1VQ8 - chains 0 and R of the 32 polymer chains in the assembly; structure by X-ray diffraction, 2.20 A resolution.

== Chain 0 ==
Molecule: 23S ribosomal RNA
Source organism: Haloarcula marismortui
Sequence (2922 nucleotides; row label = number of the first residue in the row):
     2 UUGGCUACUA UGCCAGCUGG UGGAUUGCUC GGCUCAGGCG CUGAUGAAGG ACGUGCCAAG
    62 CUGCGAUAAG CCAUGGGGAG CCGCACGGAG GCGAAGAACC AUGGAUUUCC GAAUGAGAAU
   122 CUCUCUAACA AUUGCUUCGC GCAAUGAGGA ACCCCGAGAA CUGAAACAUC UCAGUAUCGG
   182 GAGGAACAGA AAACGCAAUG UGAUGUCGUU AGUAACCGCG AGUGAACGCG AUACAGCCCA
   242 AACCGAAGCC CUCACGGGCA AUGUGGUGUC AGGGCUACCU CUCAUCAGCC GACCGUCUCG
   302 ACGAAGUCUC UUGGAACAGA GCGUGAUACA GGGUGACAAC CCCGUACUCG AGACCAGUAC
   362 GACGUGCGGU AGUGCCAGAG UAGCGGGGGU UGGAUAUCCC UCGCGAAUAA CGCAGGCAUC
   422 GACUGCGAAG GCUAAACACA ACCUGAGACC GAUAGUGAAC AAGUAGUGUG AACGAACGCU
   482 GCAAAGUACC CUCAGAAGGG AGGCGAAAUA GAGCAUGAAA UCAGUUGGCG AUCGAGCGAC
   542 AGGGCAUACA AGGUCCCUCG ACGAAUGACC GACGCGCGAG CGUCCAGUAA GACUCACGGG
   602 AAGCCGAUGU UCUGUCGUAC GUUUUGAAAA ACGAGCCAGG GAGUGUGUCU GCAUGGCAAG
   662 UCUAACCGGA GUAUCCGGGG AGGCACAGGG AAACCGACAU GGCCGCAGGG CUUUGCCCGA
   722 GGGCCGCCGU CUUCAAGGGC GGGGAGCCAU GUGGACACGA CCCGAAUCCG GACGAUCUAC
   782 GCAUGGACAA GAUGAAGCGU GCCGAAAGGC ACGUGGAAGU CUGUUAGAGU UGGUGUCCUA
   842 CAAUACCCUC UCGUGAUCUA UGUGUAGGGG UGAAAGGCCC AUCGAGUCCG GCAACAGCUG
   902 GUUCCAAUCG AAACAUGUCG AAGCAUGACC UCCGCCGAGG UAGUCUGUGA GGUAGAGCGA
   962 CCGAUUGGUG UGUCCGCCUC CGAGAGGAGU CGGCACACCU GUCAAACUCC AAACUUACAG
  1022 ACGCCGUUUG ACGCGGGGAU UCCGGUGCGC GGGGUAAGCC UGUGUACCAG GAGGGGAACA
  1082 ACCCAGAGAU AGGUUAAGGU CCCCAAGUGU GGAUUAAGUG UAAUCCUCUG AAGGUGGUCU
  1142 CGAGCCCUAG ACAGCCGGGA GGUGAGCUUA GAAGCAGCUA CCCUCUAAGA AAAGCGUAAC
  1202 AGCUUACCGG CCGAGGUUUG AGGCGCCCAA AAUGAUCGGG ACUCAAAUCC ACCACCGAGA
  1262 CCUGUCCGUA CCACUCAUAC UGGUAAUCGA GUAGAUUGGC GCUCUAAUUG GAUGGAAGUA
  1322 GGGGUGAAAA CUCCUAUGGA CCGAUUAGUG ACGAAAAUCC UGGCCAUAGU AGCAGCGAUA
  1382 GUCGGGUGAG AACCCCGACG GCCUAAUGGA UAAGGGUUCC UCAGCACUGC UGAUCAGCUG
  1442 AGGGUUAGCC GGUCCUAAGU CAUACCGCAA CUCGACUAUG ACGAAAUGGG AAACGGGUUA
  1502 AUAUUCCCGU GCCACUAUGC AGUGAAAGUU GACGCCCUGG GGUCGAUCAC GCUGGGCAUU
  1562 CGCCCAGUCG AACCGUCCAA CUCCGUGGAA GCCGUAAUGG CAGGAAGCGG ACGAACGGCG
  1622 GCAUAGGGAA ACGUGAUUCA ACCUGGGGCC CAUGAAAAGA CGAGCAUAGU GUCCGUACCG
  1682 AGAACCGACA CAGGUGUCCA UGGCGGCGAA AGCCAAGGCC UGUCGGGAGC AACCAACGUU
  1742 AGGGAAUUCG GCAAGUUAGU CCCGUACCUU CGGAAGAAGG GAUGCCUGCU CCGGAACGGA
  1802 GCAGGUCGCA GUGACUCGGA AGCUCGGACU GUCUAGUAAC AACAUAGGUG ACCGCAAAUC
  1862 CGCAAGGACU CGUACGGUCA CUGAAUCCUG CCCAGUGCAG GUAUCUGAAC ACCUCGUACA
  1922 AGAGGACGAA GGACCUGUCA ACGGCGGGGG UAACUAUGAC CCUCUUAAGG UAGCGUAGUA
  1982 CCUUGCCGCA UCAGUAGCGG CUUGCAUGAA UGGAUUAACC AGAGCUUCAC UGUCCCAACG
  2042 UUGGGCCCGG UGAACUGUAC AUUCCAGUGC GGAGUCUGGA GACACCCAGG GGGAAGCGAA
  2102 GACCCUAUGG AGCUUUACUG CAGGCUGUCG CUGAGACGUG GUCGCCGAUG UGCAGCAUAG
  2162 GUAGGAGACA CUACACAGGU ACCCGCGCUA GCGGGCCACC GAGUCAACAG UGAAAUACUA
  2222 CCCGUCGGUG ACUGCGACUC UCACUCCGGG AGGAGGACAC CGAUAGCCGG GCAGUUUGAC
  2282 UGGGGCGGUA CGCGCUCGAA AAGAUAUCGA GCGCGCCCUA UGGCUAUCUC AGCCGGGACA
  2342 GAGACCCGGC GAAGAGUGCA AGAGCAAAAG AUAGCUUGAC AGUGUUCUUC CCAACGAGGA
  2402 ACGCUGACGC GAAAGCGUGG UCUAGCGAAC CAAUUAGCCU GCUUGAUGCG GGCAAUUGAU
  2462 GACAGAAAAG CUACCCUAGG GAUAACAGAG UCGUCACUCG CAAGAGCACA UAUCGACCGA
  2522 GUGGCUUGCU ACCUCGAUGU CGGUUCCCUC CAUCCUGCCC GUGCAGAAGC GGGCAAGGGU
  2582 GAGGUUGUUC GCCUAUUAAA GGAGGUCGUG AGCUGGGUUU AGACCGUCGU GAGACAGGUC
  2642 GGCUGCUAUC UACUGGGUGU GUAAUGGUGU CUGACAAGAA CGACCGUAUA GUACGAGAGG
  2702 AACUACGGUU GGUGGCCACU GGUGUACCGG UUGUUCGAGA GAGCACGUGC CGGGUAGCCA
  2762 CGCCACACGG GGUAAGAGCU GAACGCAUCU AAGCUCGAAA CCCACUUGGA AAAGAGACAC
  2822 CGCCGAGGUC CCGCGUACAA GACGCGGUCG AUAGACUCGG GGUGUGCGCG UCGAGGUAAC
  2882 GAGACGUUAA GCCCACGAGC ACUAACAGAC CAAAGCCAUC AU
Unresolved in the structure: 2-9, 126-127, 715, 971-998, 1560, 1952-1963, 2137-2236, 2339-2343, 2665-2666, 2915-2923
Modified residues: 1MA (6-hydro-1-methyladenosine-5'-monophosphate) at position 628, OMU (o2'-methyluridine 5'-monophosphate) at position 2587, OMG (o2'-methylguanosine-5'-monophosphate) at position 2588, UR3 (3-methyluridine-5'-monophoshate) at position 2619, PSU (pseudouridine-5'-monophosphate) at position 2621
Bound ions: Na+ site 1: U12 (together with Sr2+) (shared with Lys60(R) of chain R); Mg2+ site 1 near G28 (its only coordinating residue here); Sr2+ site 1: C34, U457, A459; Na+ site 2: C40, C443; Na+ site 3: G56, A59, G61; Na+ site 4: G66, U107, U108; Sr2+ site 2: G84, C85 (shared with 1 residue of chain T); Sr2+ site 3: C85, A86, C87 (shared with 1 residue of chain T); Mg2+ site 2 near U115 (its only coordinating residue here); Na+ site 5: C130, U146, G147; Na+ site 6: C141, G142; Sr2+ site 4: G147, A183 (shared with 1 residue of chain M); 75 more Mg2+ sites not listed; 2 more K+ sites not listed; 59 more Na+ sites not listed; 86 more Sr2+ sites not listed
Ligand contacts: sparsomycin (SPS): A2486, C2487, U2541, UR3_2619, U2620, A2637

== Chain R ==
Protein: 50S ribosomal protein L22P
Source organism: Haloarcula marismortui
UniProtKB: P10970 (RL22_HALMA); residues 0-154 here = UniProt positions 0-154
Chain sequence (155 residues; each row starts with the number of its first residue; numbering starts at 0):
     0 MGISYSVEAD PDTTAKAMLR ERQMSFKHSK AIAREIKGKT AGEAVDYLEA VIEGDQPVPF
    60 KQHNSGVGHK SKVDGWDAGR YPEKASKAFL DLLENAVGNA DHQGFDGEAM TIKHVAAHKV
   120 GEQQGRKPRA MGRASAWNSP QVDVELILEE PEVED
Unresolved in the structure: 0, 151-154
Bound ions: Na+ site 1: Lys60 (together with Sr2+) (shared with U12(0) of chain 0); Sr2+: Gln61, Asn63; Mg2+: Gly65 (shared with C2048(0), A2089(0) of chain 0); Na+ site 2: Ser70, Val72; Na+ site 3: Val72, Trp75 (shared with U2659(0), G2660(0) of chain 0)

== How chain 0 and chain R interact ==
Pairs across the interface - 130 pairs, chain 0 then chain R:
  A11(0) - Lys60(R)  hydrogen bond to the phosphate
  A11(0) - Trp75(R)  sugar contact
  U12(0) - Lys60(R)  salt bridge to the phosphate
  U12(0) - Trp75(R)  sugar contact
  G13(0) - Gln61(R)  phosphate contact
  U19(0) - Ser5(R)  hydrogen bond to the sugar
  G20(0) - Ile2(R)  sugar contact
  G20(0) - Ser3(R)  hydrogen bond to the sugar
  G20(0) - Tyr4(R)  sugar contact
  G20(0) - Ser5(R)  sugar contact
  G20(0) - His117(R)  base contact
  G21(0) - Gly1(R)  sugar contact
  G21(0) - Ile2(R)  phosphate contact
  G21(0) - Ser3(R)  hydrogen bond to the phosphate
  G21(0) - Lys118(R)  sugar contact
  G21(0) - Val119(R)  sugar contact
  U22(0) - Gly1(R)  hydrogen bond to the phosphate
  U22(0) - Val119(R)  sugar contact
  C492(0) - His101(R)  hydrogen bond to the sugar
  C494(0) - Glu93(R)  sugar contact
  G499(0) - Arg19(R)  phosphate contact
  G499(0) - Asn94(R)  hydrogen bond to the base
  G500(0) - Tyr4(R)  phosphate contact
  G500(0) - Ala16(R)  sugar contact
  G500(0) - Met17(R)  hydrogen bond to the sugar
  G500(0) - Arg19(R)  salt bridge to the phosphate
  G500(0) - Asn94(R)  hydrogen bond to the sugar
  G500(0) - Asn98(R)  base contact
  G501(0) - Tyr4(R)  hydrogen bond to the phosphate
  G501(0) - Lys15(R)  sugar contact
  G501(0) - Met17(R)  phosphate contact
  G501(0) - Asn98(R)  sugar contact
  G501(0) - Gln102(R)  sugar contact
  U510(0) - Ser3(R)  base contact
  C523(0) - Phe25(R)  sugar contact
  C523(0) - Lys29(R)  hydrogen bond to the phosphate
  A524(0) - Phe25(R)  sugar contact
  A524(0) - Lys29(R)  salt bridge to the phosphate
  A524(0) - Gln61(R)  phosphate contact
  A524(0) - Ala115(R)  sugar contact
  A524(0) - Ala116(R)  hydrogen bond to the sugar
  A524(0) - His117(R)  hydrogen bond to the base
  G525(0) - Arg33(R)  salt bridge to the phosphate
  G525(0) - His113(R)  hydrogen bond to the sugar
  G525(0) - Ala115(R)  sugar contact
  U526(0) - Lys36(R)  salt bridge to the phosphate
  U840(0) - Arg128(R)  hydrogen bond to the sugar
  U840(0) - Ala129(R)  phosphate contact
  A841(0) - Arg128(R)  salt bridge to the phosphate
  A841(0) - Ala129(R)  hydrogen bond to the phosphate
  A841(0) - Met130(R)  base contact
  A843(0) - Arg128(R)  phosphate contact
  A843(0) - Ala129(R)  phosphate contact
  A844(0) - Ala129(R)  phosphate contact
  A844(0) - Met130(R)  hydrogen bond to the phosphate
  A844(0) - Gly131(R)  base contact
  A1369(0) - Lys26(R)  hydrogen bond to the sugar
  A1369(0) - Ser64(R)  hydrogen bond to the phosphate
  G1370(0) - Ser24(R)  hydrogen bond to the base
  G1370(0) - Lys26(R)  salt bridge to the phosphate
  G1370(0) - His27(R)  base contact
  G1370(0) - His62(R)  salt bridge to the phosphate
  G1370(0) - Asn63(R)  phosphate contact
  G1370(0) - Ser64(R)  hydrogen bond to the phosphate
  G1370(0) - Arg79(R)  sugar contact
  G1370(0) - Pro139(R)  base contact
  U1371(0) - Ser64(R)  sugar contact
  U1371(0) - Arg79(R)  salt bridge to the phosphate
  A1372(0) - Trp136(R)  base contact
  G1373(0) - Trp136(R)  base contact
  C1428(0) - Gln22(R)  phosphate contact
  C1428(0) - Gln122(R)  hydrogen bond to the phosphate
  C1431(0) - Lys126(R)  hydrogen bond to the base
  A1689(0) - Pro127(R)  base contact
  A1689(0) - Arg128(R)  hydrogen bond to the base
  A1689(0) - Gly131(R)  base contact
  A1689(0) - Arg132(R)  hydrogen bond to the base
  A1689(0) - Ala133(R)  base contact
  C1690(0) - Pro127(R)  base contact
  C2048(0) - Gly65(R)  phosphate contact
  C2048(0) - Lys69(R)  phosphate contact
  C2049(0) - Gly67(R)  phosphate contact
  C2049(0) - Lys69(R)  salt bridge to the phosphate
  C2049(0) - Arg79(R)  salt bridge to the phosphate
  C2049(0) - Tyr80(R)  phosphate contact
  G2050(0) - Arg79(R)  salt bridge to the phosphate
  G2050(0) - Tyr80(R)  hydrogen bond to the phosphate
  G2050(0) - Pro81(R)  phosphate contact
  G2050(0) - Glu82(R)  hydrogen bond to the sugar
  G2051(0) - His27(R)  phosphate contact
  G2051(0) - Pro81(R)  phosphate contact
  G2051(0) - Glu82(R)  hydrogen bond to the phosphate
  G2051(0) - Lys83(R)  hydrogen bond to the phosphate
  U2052(0) - Lys83(R)  salt bridge to the phosphate
  G2053(0) - Trp136(R)  sugar contact
  G2053(0) - Asn137(R)  phosphate contact
  G2053(0) - Ser138(R)  hydrogen bond to the phosphate
  A2054(0) - Arg128(R)  hydrogen bond to the base
  A2054(0) - Ser134(R)  hydrogen bond to the sugar
  A2054(0) - Ala135(R)  hydrogen bond to the sugar
  A2054(0) - Trp136(R)  sugar contact
  A2054(0) - Asn137(R)  hydrogen bond to the phosphate
  A2055(0) - Arg128(R)  hydrogen bond to the sugar
  A2055(0) - Arg132(R)  hydrogen bond to the sugar
  A2055(0) - Ser134(R)  sugar contact
  A2055(0) - Ala135(R)  phosphate contact
  C2086(0) - Trp75(R)  sugar contact
  C2087(0) - Asn63(R)  sugar contact
  C2087(0) - His68(R)  hydrogen bond to the sugar
  C2087(0) - Asp76(R)  sugar contact
  C2088(0) - Asn63(R)  phosphate contact
  C2088(0) - Ser64(R)  phosphate contact
  C2088(0) - Gly65(R)  hydrogen bond to the phosphate
  C2088(0) - Val66(R)  sugar contact
  A2089(0) - Gly65(R)  phosphate contact
  U2648(0) - Arg128(R)  hydrogen bond to the base
  G2657(0) - His68(R)  base contact
  G2658(0) - His68(R)  hydrogen bond to the sugar
  G2658(0) - Asp76(R)  hydrogen bond to the base
  U2659(0) - Trp75(R)  hydrogen bond to the sugar
  U2659(0) - Asp76(R)  hydrogen bond to the sugar
  G2660(0) - Gly74(R)  hydrogen bond to the phosphate
  C2831(0) - Lys71(R)  hydrogen bond to the phosphate
  C2832(0) - Lys71(R)  salt bridge to the phosphate
  A2841(0) - Gly67(R)  sugar contact
  A2841(0) - His68(R)  hydrogen bond to the sugar
  A2841(0) - Lys69(R)  sugar contact
  G2842(0) - His68(R)  sugar contact
  G2842(0) - Ser70(R)  phosphate contact
  A2843(0) - Ser70(R)  phosphate contact
Also at the interface, not in a pair above, chain 0 (57 interface residues in all): U493, A502, U1368, A1427, U1429
Also at the interface, not in a pair above, chain R (69 interface residues in all): Val6, Met23, Val72, Asp73, Gly78, Ala84

== In short ==
57 residues of chain 0 face 69 of chain R across their interface; the contacts include 46 hydrogen bonds and
14 salt bridges. Polar contacts include G499(0)-Asn94(R), A524(0)-His117(R) and G1370(0)-Ser24(R). Ligands of
chain 0: sparsomycin. U12(0) and Lys60(R) coordinate Na+ site 1.
Chain 0 is 23S ribosomal RNA and chain R is 50S ribosomal protein L22P, both from Haloarcula marismortui; the
structure, The structure of CCDA-PHE-CAP-BIO and the antibiotic sparsomycin bound to the large ribosomal
subunit of haloarcula ..., was determined by X-ray diffraction together with 1VQ4, 1VQ5, 1VQ9, 1VQK, 1VQL,
1VQM, 1VQO and 1VQP from the same study.
